Entry 4PD4 (X-ray diffraction, 3.04 A resolution); this record covers chains J and K of the 11 polymer chains in the assembly.

Chain J:
Protein: Igh protein
From: Mus musculus
Sequence (127 residues; numbered 1 to 127; the number before each row is that of its first residue):
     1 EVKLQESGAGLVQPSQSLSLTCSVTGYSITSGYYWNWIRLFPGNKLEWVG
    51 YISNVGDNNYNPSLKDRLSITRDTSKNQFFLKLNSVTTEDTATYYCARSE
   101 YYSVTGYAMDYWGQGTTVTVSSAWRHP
Disulfide bonds: Cys22-Cys96

Chain K:
Protein: Ig kappa chain V-V region HP 124E1
From: Mus musculus
Sequence (107 residues; each row starts with the number of its first residue):
     1 DIELTQTPVSLAASLGDRVTISCRASQDINNFLNWYQQKPDGTIKLLIYY
    51 TSRLHAGVPSRFSGSGSGTDYSLTISNLEPEDIATYFCQHHIKFPWTFGA
   101 GTKLEIK
Disulfide bonds: Cys23-Cys88

How chain J and chain K interact:
Residue-residue contacts - 41 pairs, chain J then chain K:
  Ile38(J) - Phe98(K)  hydrophobic
  Leu40(J) - Gln38(K)
  Asn44(J) - Gln38(K)
  Asn44(J) - Thr85(K)
  Asn44(J) - Phe87(K)
  Asn44(J) - Ala100(K)
  Lys45(J) - Phe87(K)
  Leu46(J) - Phe87(K)  hydrophobic
  Leu46(J) - Phe98(K)
  Trp48(J) - Phe94(K)  hydrophobic
  Trp48(J) - Pro95(K)  hydrophobic
  Trp48(J) - Trp96(K)
  Tyr51(J) - Phe94(K)  hydrophobic
  Asn59(J) - Phe94(K)
  Asn61(J) - Pro95(K)
  Tyr95(J) - Gly42(K)  hydrogen bond (side chain-backbone)
  Tyr95(J) - Ile44(K)  hydrophobic
  Ser99(J) - Trp96(K)
  Val104(J) - Phe32(K)
  Val104(J) - Tyr50(K)
  Val104(J) - Arg53(K)
  Thr105(J) - Tyr49(K)
  Thr105(J) - Tyr50(K)
  Thr105(J) - Arg53(K)
  Thr105(J) - His91(K)
  Gly106(J) - His91(K)
  Tyr107(J) - Asn34(K)  hydrogen bond (backbone-side chain)
  Tyr107(J) - His91(K)  hydrogen bond (backbone-side chain)
  Tyr107(J) - Phe94(K)
  Tyr107(J) - Trp96(K)  hydrophobic
  Ala108(J) - Asn34(K)
  Ala108(J) - Leu46(K)  hydrophobic
  Ala108(J) - Tyr49(K)  hydrophobic
  Met109(J) - Tyr36(K)
  Met109(J) - Leu46(K)
  Met109(J) - Gln89(K)
  Met109(J) - Phe98(K)  hydrophobic
  Asp110(J) - Leu46(K)
  Asp110(J) - His55(K)  salt bridge
  Trp112(J) - Tyr36(K)
  Trp112(J) - Ile44(K)  hydrophobic
Also at the interface, not in a pair above, chain J (22 interface residues in all): Asn36, Glu47, Pro62
Also at the interface, not in a pair above, chain K (21 interface residues in all): Asp1

In short:
22 residues of chain J and 21 residues of chain K are in contact; the contacts include 3 hydrogen bonds and 1
salt bridge. Polar pairs include Asp110(J)-His55(K), Tyr95(J)-Gly42(K) and Tyr107(J)-Asn34(K).
Here chain J is Igh protein and chain K is Ig kappa chain V-V region HP 124E1, both from Mus musculus. Entry
4PD4 (Structural analysis of atovaquone-inhibited cytochrome bc1 complex reveals the molecular basis of
antimalarial drug action) was determined by X-ray diffraction.
